Entry 1TC0 (X-ray diffraction, 2.20 A resolution); this record covers chains A and B.

Chain A:
Molecule: Endoplasmin
Organism: Canis lupus familiaris
Notes: fragment: N-terminal Domain of GRP94 Residues 69-337, 287-327 deleted and replaced with 4 glycines
UniProtKB: P41148 (ENPL_CANFA); residue numbers follow UniProt; this construct covers 69-286, 328-337
Amino-acid sequence (236 residues; row label = number of the first residue in the row; note: 37 numbers in that range are skipped by the numbering (no residue carries them; nothing is unmodelled there)):
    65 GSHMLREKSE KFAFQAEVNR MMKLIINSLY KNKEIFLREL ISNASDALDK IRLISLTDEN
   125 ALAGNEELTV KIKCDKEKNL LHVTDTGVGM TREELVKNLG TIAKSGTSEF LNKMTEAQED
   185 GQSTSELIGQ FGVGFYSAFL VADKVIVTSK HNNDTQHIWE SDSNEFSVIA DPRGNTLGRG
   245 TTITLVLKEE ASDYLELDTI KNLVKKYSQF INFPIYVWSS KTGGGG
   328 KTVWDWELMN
Not modelled in the structure: 65-75, 287-289
Construct notes: cloning artifact (65-68)
UniProt features mapped onto this chain:
  - binding site (ATP): Asn-107, Asp-149, Asn-162, Phe-199
  - modified residue: Lys-168 (N6-(2-hydroxyisobutyryl)lysine), Ser-172 (Phosphoserine)
  - glycosylation (N-linked (GlcNAc...) asparagine): Asn-107, Asn-217
Metal / ion sites: Mg2+: Asn-107 (together with ATP)
Small-molecule neighbours: ATP (adenosine-5'-triphosphate): Asn-107, Ala-108, Asp-110, Ala-111, Asp-149, Val-152, Gly-153, Met-154, Asn-162, Leu-163, Gly-198, Phe-199, Thr-245

Chain B:
Molecule: Endoplasmin
Organism: Canis lupus familiaris
Notes: fragment: N-terminal Domain of GRP94 Residues 69-337, 287-327 deleted and replaced with 4 glycines
UniProtKB: P41148 (ENPL_CANFA); numbering as in UniProt; present here: 69-286, 328-337
Amino-acid sequence (236 residues; each row starts with the number of its first residue; note: 37 numbers in that range are skipped by the numbering (no residue carries them; nothing is unmodelled there)):
    65 GSHMLREKSE KFAFQAEVNR MMKLIINSLY KNKEIFLREL ISNASDALDK IRLISLTDEN
   125 ALAGNEELTV KIKCDKEKNL LHVTDTGVGM TREELVKNLG TIAKSGTSEF LNKMTEAQED
   185 GQSTSELIGQ FGVGFYSAFL VADKVIVTSK HNNDTQHIWE SDSNEFSVIA DPRGNTLGRG
   245 TTITLVLKEE ASDYLELDTI KNLVKKYSQF INFPIYVWSS KT
   324 GGGGKTVWDW ELMN
Not modelled in the structure: 65-77, 164-187, 324-328
Construct notes: cloning artifact (65-68)
UniProt features mapped onto this chain:
  - binding site (ATP): Asn-107, Asp-149, Asn-162, Phe-199
  - modified residue: Lys-168 (N6-(2-hydroxyisobutyryl)lysine), Ser-172 (Phosphoserine)
  - glycosylation (N-linked (GlcNAc...) asparagine): Asn-107, Asn-217
Metal / ion sites: Mg2+: Asn-107 (together with ATP)
Small-molecule neighbours: ATP (adenosine-5'-triphosphate): Asn-107, Ala-108, Asp-110, Ala-111, Asp-149, Gly-153, Met-154, Asn-162, Leu-163, Gly-198, Phe-199, Thr-245

Interface between chain A and chain B:
Residue-residue contacts (20; chain A residue first):
  Val-82(A) / Met-85(B)  hydrophobic
  Met-85(A) / Met-86(B)  hydrophobic
  Met-86(A) / Met-86(B)
  Met-86(A) / Ile-90(B)  hydrophobic
  Met-86(A) / Phe-195(B)  hydrophobic
  Ile-90(A) / Phe-195(B)  hydrophobic
  Leu-93(A) / Ile-192(B)  hydrophobic
  Leu-93(A) / Phe-195(B)  hydrophobic
  Met-178(A) / Ile-89(B)  hydrophobic
  Met-178(A) / Leu-93(B)
  Ala-181(A) / Leu-93(B)
  Gln-182(A) / Ser-92(B)  hydrogen bond (side chain-backbone)
  Gln-182(A) / Leu-93(B)
  Gly-185(A) / Tyr-94(B)
  Ser-187(A) / Tyr-94(B)
  Thr-188(A) / Tyr-94(B)  hydrogen bond (backbone-backbone)
  Thr-188(A) / Lys-95(B)
  Thr-188(A) / Phe-195(B)
  Leu-191(A) / Leu-93(B)  hydrophobic
  Ile-192(A) / Phe-195(B)  hydrophobic
Also at the interface, not in a pair above, chain A (16 interface residues in all): Glu-81, Ile-89, Gln-186
Also at the interface, not in a pair above, chain B (14 interface residues in all): Val-82, Thr-188, Leu-191, Val-197

In short:
16 residues of chain A and 14 residues of chain B are in contact, with 2 hydrogen bonds. Polar pairs include
Gln-182(A)/Ser-92(B) and Thr-188(A)/Tyr-94(B). Chain A binds ATP. Bound to chain B: ATP.
Both chains are Endoplasmin (Canis lupus familiaris). Entry 1TC0 (Ligand Induced Conformational Shifts in the
N-terminal Domain of GRP94, Open Conformation Complexed with the physiological ...) was determined by X-ray
diffraction together with 1TBW and 1TC6 from the same study.
